5VI5 - chains D and F of the 10 polymer chains in the assembly; structure by X-ray diffraction, 3.20 A resolution.

# Chain D
Name: DNA-directed RNA polymerase subunit beta'
Organism: Mycobacterium smegmatis (strain ATCC 700084 / mc(2)155)
Notes: EC 2.7.7.6
Reference sequence: A0QS66 (RPOC_MYCS2); residue numbers follow UniProt; this construct covers 1-1317
Amino-acid sequence (1317 residues; row label = number of the first residue in the row):
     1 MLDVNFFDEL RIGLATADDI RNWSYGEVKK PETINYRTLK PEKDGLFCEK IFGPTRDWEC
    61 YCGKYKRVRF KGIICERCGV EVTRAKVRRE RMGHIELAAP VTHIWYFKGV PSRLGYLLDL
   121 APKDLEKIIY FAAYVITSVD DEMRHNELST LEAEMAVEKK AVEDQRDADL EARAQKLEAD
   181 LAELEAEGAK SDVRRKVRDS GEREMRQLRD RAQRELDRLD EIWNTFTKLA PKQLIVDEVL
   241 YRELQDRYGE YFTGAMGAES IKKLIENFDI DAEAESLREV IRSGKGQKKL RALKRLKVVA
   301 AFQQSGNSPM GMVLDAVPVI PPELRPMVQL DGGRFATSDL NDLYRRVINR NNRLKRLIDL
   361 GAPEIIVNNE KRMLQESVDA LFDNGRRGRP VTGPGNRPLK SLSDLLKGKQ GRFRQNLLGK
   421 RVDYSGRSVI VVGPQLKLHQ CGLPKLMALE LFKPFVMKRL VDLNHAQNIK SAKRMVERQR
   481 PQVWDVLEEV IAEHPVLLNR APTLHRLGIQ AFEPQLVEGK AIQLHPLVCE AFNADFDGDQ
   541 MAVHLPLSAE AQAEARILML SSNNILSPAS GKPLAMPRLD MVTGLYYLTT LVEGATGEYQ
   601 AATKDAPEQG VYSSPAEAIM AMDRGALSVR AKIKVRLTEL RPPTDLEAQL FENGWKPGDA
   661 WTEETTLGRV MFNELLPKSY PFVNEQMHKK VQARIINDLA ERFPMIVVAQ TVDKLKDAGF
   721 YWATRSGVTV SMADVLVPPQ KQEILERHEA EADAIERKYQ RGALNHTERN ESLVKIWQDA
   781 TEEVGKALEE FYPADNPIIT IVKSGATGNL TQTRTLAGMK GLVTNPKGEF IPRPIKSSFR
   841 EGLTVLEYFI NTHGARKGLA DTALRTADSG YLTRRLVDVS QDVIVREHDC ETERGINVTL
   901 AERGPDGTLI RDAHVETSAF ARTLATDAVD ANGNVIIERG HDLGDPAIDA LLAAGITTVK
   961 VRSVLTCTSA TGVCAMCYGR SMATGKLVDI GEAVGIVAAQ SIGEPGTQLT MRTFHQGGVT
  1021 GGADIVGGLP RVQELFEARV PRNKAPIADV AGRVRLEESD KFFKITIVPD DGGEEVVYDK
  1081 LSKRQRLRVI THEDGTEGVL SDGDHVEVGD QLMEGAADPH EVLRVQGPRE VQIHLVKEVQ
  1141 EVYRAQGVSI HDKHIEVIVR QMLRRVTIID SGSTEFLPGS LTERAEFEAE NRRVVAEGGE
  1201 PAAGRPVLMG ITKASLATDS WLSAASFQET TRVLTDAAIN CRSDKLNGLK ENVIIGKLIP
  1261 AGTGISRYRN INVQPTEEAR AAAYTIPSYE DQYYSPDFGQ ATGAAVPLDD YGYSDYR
Disordered / not traced: 1-3, 286-288, 760-765, 907-909, 1011-1026, 1090-1097, 1196-1201, 1284-1317
Differences from the reference sequence: conflict E663 (Ala in A0QS66), N1272 (Gln in A0QS66)
Metal / ion sites: Zn2+ site 1: C60, C62, C75, C78; Zn2+ site 2: C890, C967, C974, C977
Curated features (UniProtKB/Swiss-Prot):
  - binding site (Zn(2+)): C60, C62, C75, C78, C890, C967, C974, C977
  - binding site (Mg(2+)): D535, D537, D539

# Chain F
Name: RNA polymerase sigma factor SigA
Organism: Mycobacterium smegmatis (strain ATCC 700084 / mc(2)155)
Reference sequence: A0QW02 (A0QW02_MYCS2); numbering as in UniProt (aligned over 1-466)
Amino-acid sequence (466 residues; numbered 1 to 466; the number before each row is that of its first residue):
     1 MAATKASPAT EEPVKRTATK TPAKKAPAKR AAKSAAAKAG GKAPAKKAPA KRAAKGTAAK
    61 PEDGVTDDLE VTDDLEAEPG EDLDVEDTDL ELDDLDSDDD TAVEDEEEEA DAATPAVATA
   121 KAADDDIDEP SEKDKASGDF VWDEEESEAL RQARKDAELT ASADSVRAYL KQIGKVALLN
   181 AEEEVELAKR IEAGLYATQK LAELAEKGEK LPVQQRRDMQ WICRDGDRAK NHLLEANLRL
   241 VVSLAKRYTG RGMAFLDLIQ EGNLGLIRAV EKFDYTKGYK FSTYATWWIR QAITRAMADQ
   301 ARTIRIPVHM VEVINKLGRI QRELLQDLGR EPTPEELAKE MDITPEKVLE IQQYAREPIS
   361 LDQTIGDEGD SQLGDFIEDS EAVVAVDAVS FTLLQDQLQS VLETLSEREA GVVRLRFGLT
   421 DGQPRTLDEI GQVYGVTRER IRQIESKTMS KLRHPSRSQV LRDYLD
Disordered / not traced: 1-148, 366-369
From the paper describing this entry:
  - binding site for the 50-nt DNA strand: R268, W287, W288
  - contacts within the chain: R268-W288 (hydrophobic contact), W287-R290 (cation-pi contact)

# How chain D and chain F interact
Residue-residue contacts (73):
  E32(D) - R305(F)  salt bridge
  T33(D) - T303(F)  hydrogen bond (side chain-backbone)
  T33(D) - I304(F)
  I34(D) - I304(F)
  Y36(D) - I304(F)  hydrophobic
  Y36(D) - R305(F)
  Y36(D) - P307(F)
  Y36(D) - M310(F)
  Y36(D) - Y354(F)
  R37(D) - Y354(F)
  R67(D) - P424(F)
  R69(D) - Q423(F)  hydrogen bond
  V236(D) - L159(F)
  D237(D) - K155(F)  salt bridge
  E238(D) - Q172(F)
  E238(D) - K175(F)
  P326(D) - L361(F)
  M327(D) - T303(F)
  M327(D) - I304(F)  hydrophobic
  R334(D) - R356(F)
  F335(D) - P358(F)
  F335(D) - I359(F)  hydrogen bond (backbone-backbone)
  A336(D) - I359(F)
  A336(D) - L361(F)  hydrophobic
  T337(D) - I359(F)  hydrogen bond (backbone-backbone)
  T337(D) - S360(F)
  T337(D) - L361(F)  hydrogen bond (backbone-backbone)
  S338(D) - D362(F)
  D339(D) - S360(F)  hydrogen bond
  D339(D) - D362(F)
  D342(D) - T303(F)  hydrogen bond
  R345(D) - Q300(F)  hydrogen bond (side chain-backbone)
  R345(D) - A301(F)
  R345(D) - R302(F)  hydrogen bond (side chain-backbone)
  R345(D) - T303(F)
  R346(D) - A254(F)
  N349(D) - Q300(F)
  R350(D) - A254(F)
  R350(D) - D257(F)  salt bridge
  R353(D) - D257(F)  salt bridge
  R353(D) - Q260(F)
  R353(D) - E261(F)  salt bridge
  R353(D) - L264(F)
  R353(D) - Q300(F)
  R356(D) - L264(F)
  L357(D) - Q260(F)
  L357(D) - L264(F)  hydrophobic
  L357(D) - I267(F)  hydrophobic
  P363(D) - L234(F)
  P363(D) - E235(F)
  I365(D) - E235(F)
  I366(D) - L238(F)  hydrophobic
  I366(D) - Q260(F)  hydrogen bond (backbone-side chain)
  I366(D) - N263(F)
  N369(D) - Y169(F)
  N369(D) - Q260(F)  hydrogen bond
  E370(D) - Q260(F)  hydrogen bond
  R372(D) - A168(F)
  M373(D) - L256(F)  hydrophobic
  M373(D) - D257(F)
  M373(D) - Q260(F)
  E376(D) - S165(F)  hydrogen bond
  R387(D) - A163(F)  hydrogen bond (side chain-backbone)
  R389(D) - V166(F)
  R397(D) - S360(F)  hydrogen bond
  R397(D) - Q363(F)
  K400(D) - D362(F)
  N468(D) - D463(F)  hydrogen bond
  N468(D) - Y464(F)
  I469(D) - S390(F)
  I469(D) - L393(F)  hydrophobic
  K470(D) - S390(F)
  K473(D) - V386(F)
Also at the interface, not in a pair above, chain D (48 interface residues in all): N35, A132, V328, L360, M457, S471
Also at the interface, not in a pair above, chain F (53 interface residues in all): A161, D164, I173, N231, I306, H309, I377, V389, D421, D466

# Overview
48 residues of chain D face 53 of chain F across their interface, with 16 hydrogen bonds and 5 salt bridges.
Polar contacts include E32(D)-R305(F), D237(D)-K155(F) and R350(D)-D257(F). From the paper: a binding site for
the 50-nt DNA strand at R268(F), W287(F) and W288(F); contacts within the chain involving R268(F), W288(F) and
R290(F) among others.
Chain D is DNA-directed RNA polymerase subunit beta' and chain F is RNA polymerase sigma factor SigA, both
from Mycobacterium smegmatis (strain ATCC 700084 / mc(2)155); the structure, Structure of Mycobacterium
smegmatis transcription initiation complex with a full transcription bubble, was determined by X-ray
diffraction, deposited together with 5VI8.
